Entry 7FPG (X-ray diffraction, 1.60 A resolution); this record covers chains A and B.

# Chain A
Protein: Pre-mRNA-splicing factor 8
From: Saccharomyces cerevisiae S288C
UniProt: P33334 (PRP8_YEAST); residues 1836-2090 here = UniProt positions 1836-2090
Sequence (258 residues; numbered 1833 to 2090; the number before each row is that of its first residue):
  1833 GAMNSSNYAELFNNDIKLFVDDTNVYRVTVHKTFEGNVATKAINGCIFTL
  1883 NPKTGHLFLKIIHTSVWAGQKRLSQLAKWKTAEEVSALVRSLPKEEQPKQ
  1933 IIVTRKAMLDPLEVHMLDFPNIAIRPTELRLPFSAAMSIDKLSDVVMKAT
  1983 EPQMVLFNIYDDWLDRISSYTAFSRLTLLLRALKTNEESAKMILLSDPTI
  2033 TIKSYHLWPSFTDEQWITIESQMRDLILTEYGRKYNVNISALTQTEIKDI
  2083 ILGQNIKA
Disordered / not traced: 2070-2090
Differences from the reference sequence: expression tag (1833-1835)

# Chain B
Protein: A1 cistron-splicing factor AAR2
From: Saccharomyces cerevisiae S288C
UniProt: P32357 (AAR2_YEAST); aligned to UniProt positions 1-317 over residues 1-317
Sequence (308 residues; numbered -3 to 317; 13 numbers in that range are skipped by the numbering (no residue carries them; nothing is unmodelled there); the number before each row is that of its first residue; numbers below 1 keep their minus sign (Gly-3 is residue -3)):
    -3 GAMAMNTVPFTSAPIEVTIGIDQYSFNVKENQPFHGIKDIPIGHVHVIHF
    47 QHADNSSMRYGYWFDCRMGNFYIQYDPKDGLYKMMEERDGAKFENIVHNF
    97 KERQMMVSYPKIDEDDTWYNLTEFVQMDKIRKIVRKDENQFSYVDSSMTT
   147 VQENEL
   166 SSSSSDPAHSLNYTVINFKSREAIRPGHEMEDFLDKSYYLNTVMLQGIFK
   216 NSSNYFGELQFAFLNAMFFGNYGSSLQWHAMIELICSSATVPKHMLDKLD
   266 EILYYQIKTLPEQYSDILLNERVWNICLYSSFQKNSLHNTEKIMENKYPE
   316 LL
Disordered / not traced: -3 to 0, 166-169
Differences from the reference sequence: expression tag (-3 to 0); conflict Ser166 (Leu153 in P32357), Ser167 (Lys154 in P32357), Ser170 (Asp in P32357)
UniProt features mapped onto this chain:
  - region: Leu261 to Ile282 (Leucine-zipper)
  - modified residue: Ser253 (Phosphoserine), Thr274 (Phosphothreonine)
Small-molecule neighbours: VEL ([4-(difluoromethoxy)phenyl]methanol): Pro5, Phe6, Thr7, Tyr68, Gln70, Glu83, Lys88, Ile92, Phe96

# How chain A and chain B interact
Residue-residue contacts (18; chain A residue first):
  Gln1907(A) - Met195(B)
  Gln1907(A) - Leu199(B)
  Leu1908(A) - Met195(B)  hydrophobic
  Trp1911(A) - Glu194(B)
  Trp1911(A) - Met195(B)
  Trp1911(A) - Phe198(B)  hydrophobic
  Asp1942(A) - Lys184(B)  salt bridge
  Asp1942(A) - Phe198(B)
  Glu1945(A) - Lys184(B)  salt bridge
  Val1946(A) - Lys184(B)
  Val1946(A) - Ile189(B)  hydrophobic
  Val1946(A) - Glu194(B)
  Val1946(A) - Phe198(B)  hydrophobic
  His1947(A) - Glu194(B)  salt bridge
  Leu1949(A) - Lys184(B)
  Leu1949(A) - Ser185(B)
  Leu1949(A) - Arg186(B)
  Asp1950(A) - Arg186(B)  salt bridge

# In short
9 residues of chain A face 8 of chain B across their interface; the contacts include 4 salt bridges. Polar
pairs include Asp1942(A)-Lys184(B), Glu1945(A)-Lys184(B) and His1947(A)-Glu194(B). Chain B binds compound VEL.
Chain A is Pre-mRNA-splicing factor 8 and chain B is A1 cistron-splicing factor AAR2, both from Saccharomyces
cerevisiae S288C; the structure, PanDDA analysis group deposition -- Aar2/RNaseH in complex with fragment
P09F06 from the F2X-Universal Library, was determined by X-ray diffraction together with 5ST0, 5ST1, 5ST2,
5ST3, 5ST4, 5ST5 and 248 further entries from the same study.
